3VT8 - chains A and C; structure by X-ray diffraction, 2.10 A resolution.

== Chain A ==
Protein: Vitamin D3 receptor
Organism: Rattus norvegicus
Reference sequence: P13053 (VDR_RAT); numbering as in UniProt; present here: 116-164, 212-423
Chain sequence (271 residues; numbered 106 to 423; 47 numbers in that range are skipped by the numbering (no residue carries them; nothing is unmodelled there); the number before each row is that of its first residue):
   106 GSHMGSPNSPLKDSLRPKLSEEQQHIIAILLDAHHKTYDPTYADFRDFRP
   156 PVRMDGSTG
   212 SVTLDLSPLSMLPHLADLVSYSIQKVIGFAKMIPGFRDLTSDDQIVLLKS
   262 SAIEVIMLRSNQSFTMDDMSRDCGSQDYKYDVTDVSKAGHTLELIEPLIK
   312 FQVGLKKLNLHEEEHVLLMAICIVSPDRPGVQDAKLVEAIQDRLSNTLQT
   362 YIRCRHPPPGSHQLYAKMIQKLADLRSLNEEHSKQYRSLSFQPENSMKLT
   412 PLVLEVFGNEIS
Disordered / not traced: 106-122, 160-164, 212-217, 279-285, 421-423
Sequence notes: expression tag (106-115); engineered mutation R282 (Trp in P13053)
Small-molecule neighbours: YI3 ((1R,3R,7E,9beta,17beta)-9-butyl-17-[(2R)-6-hydroxy-6-methylheptan-2-yl]-9,10-secoestra-5,7-diene-1,3-diol): Y143, Y147, F150, L223, L226, L229, V230, S233, I264, I267, M268, R270, S271, S274, F275, Y291, V296, A299, H301, L305, L309, Q313, H393, Y397, L400, L410, V414, F418

== Chain C ==
Protein: Coactivator peptide drip
Chain sequence (13 residues; numbered 625 to 637; the number before each row is that of its first residue):
   625 KNHPMLMNLLKDN
Disordered / not traced: 636-637

== How chain A and chain C interact ==
Contacting residue pairs (23):
  I238(A) with L630(C), hydrophobic; L633(C); L634(C), hydrophobic
  K242(A) with L633(C), hydrogen bond (side chain-backbone); L634(C); K635(C)
  F247(A) with L634(C), hydrophobic
  S252(A) with M631(C), hydrogen bond
  Q255(A) with L634(C)
  I256(A) with H627(C); L630(C), hydrophobic; L634(C), hydrophobic
  L259(A) with L630(C), hydrophobic; L634(C), hydrophobic
  K260(A) with H627(C); L630(C)
  P412(A) with M629(C)
  L413(A) with M629(C)
  E416(A) with K625(C); H627(C); P628(C); M629(C), hydrogen bond (side chain-backbone); L630(C), hydrogen bond (side chain-backbone)
Other interface residues (no listed pair), chain A (14 interface residues in all): Q235, G419, N420
Other interface residues (no listed pair), chain C (10 interface residues in all): N626

== In short ==
The interface between chain A and chain C involves 14 residues on one side and 10 on the other, with 4
hydrogen bonds. Polar pairs include K242(A)-L633(C), S252(A)-M631(C) and E416(A)-M629(C). Ligands of chain A:
compound YI3.
Here chain A is Vitamin D3 receptor (Rattus norvegicus) and chain C is Coactivator peptide drip. Entry 3VT8
(Crystal structures of rat VDR-LBD with W282R mutation) was determined by X-ray diffraction together with
3VT3, 3VT4, 3VT5, 3VT6, 3VT7 and 3VT9 from the same study.
